Entry 8S5K (electron microscopy, 3.80 A resolution); this record covers chains G and H of the 8 polymer chains in the assembly.

== Chain G (and H) ==
Protein: Cystathionine beta-synthase
Source organism: Homo sapiens
Notes: EC 4.2.1.22; chain H of this document is another copy of the same molecule, construct and numbering; everything in this record applies to it too
UniProtKB: P35520 (CBS_HUMAN); residue numbers follow UniProt; this construct covers 1-551
Amino-acid sequence (552 residues; numbered 0 to 551; the number before each row is that of its first residue; numbering starts at 0):
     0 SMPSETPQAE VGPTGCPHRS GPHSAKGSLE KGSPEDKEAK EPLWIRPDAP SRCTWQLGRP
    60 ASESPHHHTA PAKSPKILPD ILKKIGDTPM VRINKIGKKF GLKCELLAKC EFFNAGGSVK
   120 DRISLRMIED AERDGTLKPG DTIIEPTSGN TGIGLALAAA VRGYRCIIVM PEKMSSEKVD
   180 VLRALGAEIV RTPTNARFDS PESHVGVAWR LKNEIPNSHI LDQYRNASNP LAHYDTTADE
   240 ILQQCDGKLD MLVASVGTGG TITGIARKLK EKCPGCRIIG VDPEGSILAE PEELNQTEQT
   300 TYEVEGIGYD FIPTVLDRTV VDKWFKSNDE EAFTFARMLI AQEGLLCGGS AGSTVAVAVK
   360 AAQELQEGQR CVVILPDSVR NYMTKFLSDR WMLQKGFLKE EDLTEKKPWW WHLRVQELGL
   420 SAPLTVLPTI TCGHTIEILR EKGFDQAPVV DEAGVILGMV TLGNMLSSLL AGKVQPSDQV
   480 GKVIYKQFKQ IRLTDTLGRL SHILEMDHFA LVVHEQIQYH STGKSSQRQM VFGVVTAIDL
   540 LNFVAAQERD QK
Disordered / not traced: 0-41, 549-551
Differences from the reference sequence: expression tag (0)
Modified / non-standard residues: K119 ((2S)-2-amino-6-[[3-hydroxy-2-methyl-5-(phosphonooxymethyl)pyridin-4-yl]methylideneamino]hexanoic acid; LLP)
Residues lining bound ligands: heme (HEM): P49, S50, R51, C52, T53, W54, R58, P59, A60, E62, S63, P64, H65, H67, R224, A226, P229, L230, Y233, G263, R266, T313, V314
Curated features (UniProtKB/Swiss-Prot):
  - binding site (heme): C52, H65
  - binding site (pyridoxal 5'-phosphate): N149, G256 to T260, S349
  - modified residue: S27 (Phosphoserine), K119 (N6-(pyridoxal phosphate)lysine), S199 (Phosphoserine)
  - cross-link: K211 (Glycyl lysine isopeptide (Lys-Gly) (interchain with G-Cter in SUMO))
  - natural variant: R18 (R18C: Results in 1/3 to 2/3 the enzyme activity of the wild-type), P49 (P49L: In CBSD), R58 (R58W: In CBSD), H65 (H65R: In CBSD), P78 (P78R: In CBSD), G85 (G85R: In CBSD), T87 (T87N: In CBSD), P88 (P88S: In CBSD), L101 (L101P: In CBSD), K102 (K102N: In CBSD; K102Q), C109 (C109R: In CBSD), A114 (A114V: In CBSD), 81 further natural variant entries in UniProt
  - mutagenesis: C272 (C272A: Reduced heme content and cystathionine beta-synthase activity), C275 (C275S: Reduced heme content and cystathionine beta-synthase activity)

== Chain G / chain H interface ==
Contacting residue pairs (134):
  K75(G) with Q242(H), hydrogen bond (side chain-backbone); Q243(H); D245(H), salt bridge
  I76(G) with M89(H); L106(H), hydrophobic; Q243(H); R369(H)
  L77(G) with P88(H), hydrophobic; M89(H), hydrogen bond (backbone-backbone); V90(H); R91(H), hydrogen bond (backbone-backbone)
  P78(G) with N93(H), hydrogen bond (backbone-side chain)
  D79(G) with V90(H)
  I80(G) with V90(H); E342(H); G343(H)
  K83(G) with F112(H)
  P88(G) with K83(H)
  M89(G) with I76(H), hydrophobic; L77(H), hydrogen bond (backbone-backbone)
  V90(G) with L77(H); P78(H); D79(H); I80(H)
  R91(G) with L77(H), hydrogen bond (backbone-backbone); P78(H), hydrogen bond (backbone-backbone)
  N93(G) with P78(H), hydrogen bond (side chain-backbone)
  K94(G) with A159(H); V160(H), hydrogen bond (side chain-backbone)
  F112(G) with I80(H), hydrophobic; K83(H); F112(H); A114(H), hydrophobic
  A114(G) with L345(H)
  L156(G) with G343(H)
  A159(G) with A340(H)
  V160(G) with K94(H), hydrogen bond (backbone-side chain); Q341(H); E342(H); G343(H)
  E171(G) with Q486(H), hydrogen bond; M505(H); D506(H); H507(H), hydrogen bond (side chain-backbone)
  E176(G) with M382(H)
  V178(G) with E504(H)
  D179(G) with L386(H)
  R182(G) with L386(H), hydrogen bond (side chain-backbone); S387(H); D388(H), salt bridge
  A183(G) with I339(H), hydrophobic; A340(H); L386(H), hydrophobic
  L184(G) with I339(H)
  I188(G) with E504(H)
  V189(G) with A536(H), hydrophobic
  R190(G) with L503(H), hydrogen bond (backbone-backbone); E504(H), hydrogen bond (side chain-backbone); M505(H); D506(H); H507(H)
  T191(G) with H507(H)
  P192(G) with Y484(H), hydrophobic; Q486(H); H507(H)
  N194(G) with N463(H); Y484(H)
  A195(G) with N463(H); Y484(H)
  R196(G) with N463(H), hydrogen bond (backbone-side chain); S466(H), hydrogen bond; S467(H); A470(H)
  D198(G) with S466(H), hydrogen bond
  S199(G) with G462(H); N463(H)
  P200(G) with G462(H)
  E201(G) with T460(H); G462(H); N463(H), hydrogen bond (side chain-backbone); Y484(H), hydrogen bond; H507(H)
  V206(G) with H507(H)
  R209(G) with I537(H)
  L210(G) with I537(H), hydrophobic; L540(H), hydrophobic
  E213(G) with L540(H); N541(H); A544(H)
  I214(G) with L540(H), hydrophobic
  Q242(G) with K75(H), hydrogen bond (backbone-side chain)
  Q243(G) with K75(H); I76(H)
  D245(G) with K75(H), salt bridge
  I339(G) with A183(H); L184(H)
  A340(G) with A159(H); A183(H)
  Q341(G) with A159(H)
  E342(G) with I80(H)
  G343(G) with L156(H)
  L344(G) with I80(H), hydrophobic
  L345(G) with A114(H); R379(H)
  L386(G) with D179(H); A183(H), hydrophobic
  T460(G) with E201(H), hydrogen bond
  G462(G) with P200(H)
  N463(G) with A195(H); R196(H), hydrogen bond (side chain-backbone); S199(H); P200(H); E201(H)
  S466(G) with R196(H), hydrogen bond; D198(H), hydrogen bond
  S467(G) with R196(H)
  A470(G) with R196(H)
  I483(G) with N194(H), hydrogen bond (backbone-side chain)
  Y484(G) with P192(H), hydrophobic; N194(H); A195(H); E201(H), hydrogen bond
  K485(G) with N194(H)
  L503(G) with R190(H)
  E504(G) with V178(H); R182(H), salt bridge; R190(H), hydrogen bond (backbone-side chain)
  M505(G) with R190(H)
  H507(G) with R190(H), hydrogen bond (side chain-backbone); T191(H); P192(H); E201(H)
  A536(G) with V189(H), hydrophobic
  I537(G) with R209(H)
Interface residues without a listed pair, chain G (79 interface residues in all): L106, N113, C244, R369, R379, M382, D388, V482, Q486, D506, N541
Interface residues without a listed pair, chain H (84 interface residues in all): E104, C109, G115, E171, S175, V180, I188, L210, E213, R336, L344, K481, V482, I483, F508

== In short ==
The interface between chain G and chain H involves 79 residues on one side and 84 on the other; the contacts
include 29 hydrogen bonds and 4 salt bridges. Polar pairs include K75(G)-D245(H), R182(G)-D388(H) and
E504(G)-R182(H). Bound to chain G: heme.
Both chains are Cystathionine beta-synthase (Homo sapiens). Entry 8S5K (Full-length human cystathionine
beta-synthase, basal state, single particle reconstruction) was determined by electron microscopy together
with 8S5H, 8S5I, 8S5J, 8S5L and 8S5M from the same study.
